4FYV - chains C and D of the 4 polymer chains in the assembly; structure by X-ray diffraction, 2.10 A resolution.

== Chain C ==
Name: Aspartate carbamoyltransferase catalytic chain
Organism: Escherichia coli
Notes: EC 2.1.3.2
Reference sequence: P0A786 (PYRB_ECOLI); residues 1-310 here correspond to UniProt positions 2-311 (UniProt number = residue number + 1)
Sequence (310 residues; each row starts with the number of its first residue):
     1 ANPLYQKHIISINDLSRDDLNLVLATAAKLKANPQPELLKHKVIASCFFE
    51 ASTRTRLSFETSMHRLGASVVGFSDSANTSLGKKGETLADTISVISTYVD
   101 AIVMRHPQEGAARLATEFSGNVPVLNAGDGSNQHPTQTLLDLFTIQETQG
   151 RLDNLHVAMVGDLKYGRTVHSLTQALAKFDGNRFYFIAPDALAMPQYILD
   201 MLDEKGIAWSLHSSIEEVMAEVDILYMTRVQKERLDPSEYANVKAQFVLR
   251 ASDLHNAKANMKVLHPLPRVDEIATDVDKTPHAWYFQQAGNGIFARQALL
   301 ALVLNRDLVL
Swiss-Prot annotation at these positions:
  - binding site (carbamoyl phosphate): Arg-54, Thr-55, Arg-105, His-134, Gln-137, Leu-267, Pro-268
  - binding site (L-aspartate): Lys-84, Arg-167, Arg-229

== Chain D ==
Name: Aspartate carbamoyltransferase regulatory chain
Organism: Escherichia coli
Reference sequence: P0A7F3 (PYRI_ECOLI); numbering as in UniProt (aligned over 1-153)
Sequence (153 residues; row label = number of the first residue in the row):
     1 MTHDNKLQVEAIKRGTVIDHIPAQIGFKLLSLFKLTETDQRITIGLNLPS
    51 GEMGRKDLIKIENTFLSEDQVDQLALYAPQATVNRIDNYEVVGKSRPSLP
   101 ERIDNVLVCPNSNCISHAEPVSSSFAVRKRANDIALKCKYCEKEFSHNVV
   151 LAN
Not modelled in the structure: 1-9
Bound ions: Zn2+: Cys-109, Cys-114, Cys-138, Cys-141
Residues lining bound ligands: 2'-deoxycytidine-5'-triphosphate (DCP): Ala-11, Ile-12, Lys-13, Val-17, Asp-19, His-20, Glu-52, Leu-58, Lys-60, Asn-84, Ile-86, Tyr-89, Val-91, Lys-94
Swiss-Prot annotation at these positions:
  - binding site (Zn(2+)): Cys-109, Cys-114, Cys-138, Cys-141
From the paper describing this entry:
  - binding site for 2'-deoxycytidine-5'-triphosphate: Ile-12, Val-17, Asp-19, His-20, Leu-58, Lys-60, Ile-86, Tyr-89, Val-91, Lys-94
  - specificity-determining residues: Lys-60 (proposed by the authors, not directly observed)

== How chain C and chain D interact ==
Pairs across the interface - 37 pairs, chain C then chain D:
  Ser-11(C) with Glu-142(D), hydrogen bond
  Asn-13(C) with Lys-137(D)
  Thr-87(C) with Glu-119(D)
  Leu-88(C) with Ile-115(D), hydrophobic; Glu-119(D), hydrogen bond (backbone-side chain)
  Ala-89(C) with Glu-119(D), hydrogen bond (backbone-side chain); Pro-120(D)
  His-106(C) with Ile-115(D)
  Pro-107(C) with Asn-113(D), hydrogen bond (backbone-side chain)
  Gln-108(C) with Asn-113(D); Cys-114(D); Ile-115(D)
  Glu-109(C) with Asn-111(D), hydrogen bond; Asn-113(D), hydrogen bond; Cys-114(D); Ile-115(D), hydrogen bond (backbone-backbone); Cys-141(D)
  Gly-110(C) with Ile-115(D); Tyr-140(D)
  Ala-111(C) with Ile-115(D)
  Arg-113(C) with Lys-139(D); Tyr-140(D); Glu-142(D), salt bridge
  Leu-114(C) with Ile-115(D), hydrophobic; Glu-119(D); Val-121(D), hydrophobic; Tyr-140(D), hydrophobic
  Glu-117(C) with Val-121(D); Lys-139(D), salt bridge; Tyr-140(D), hydrogen bond
  Phe-118(C) with Pro-120(D); Val-121(D), hydrophobic
  Ser-131(C) with Lys-143(D), hydrogen bond
  Asn-132(C) with Tyr-140(D); Cys-141(D); Glu-142(D), hydrogen bond
  Gln-133(C) with Glu-142(D)
Also at the interface, not in a pair above, chain D (14 interface residues in all): Ala-118

== Summary ==
The interface between chain C and chain D involves 18 residues on one side and 14 on the other; the contacts
include 10 hydrogen bonds and 2 salt bridges. Polar contacts include Arg-113(C)/Glu-142(D),
Glu-117(C)/Lys-139(D) and Ser-11(C)/Glu-142(D). The paper reports a binding site for
2'-deoxycytidine-5'-triphosphate at Ile-12(D), Val-17(D) and Asp-19(D) among others; the specificity
determinant Lys-60(D).
Here chain C is Aspartate carbamoyltransferase catalytic chain and chain D is Aspartate carbamoyltransferase
regulatory chain, both from Escherichia coli. Entry 4FYV (Aspartate Transcarbamoylase Complexed with dCTP) was
determined by X-ray diffraction (same publication as 4FYW, 4FYX and 4FYY).
